Entry 8XEJ (electron microscopy, 3.66 A resolution); this record covers chains B and H of the 4 polymer chains in the assembly.

# Chain B
Molecule: Isoform 2 of Basigin
Organism: Homo sapiens
UniProt: P35613 (BASI_HUMAN), isoform P35613-2; residue numbers follow UniProt; this construct covers 103-269
Amino-acid sequence (176 residues; row label = number of the first residue in the row):
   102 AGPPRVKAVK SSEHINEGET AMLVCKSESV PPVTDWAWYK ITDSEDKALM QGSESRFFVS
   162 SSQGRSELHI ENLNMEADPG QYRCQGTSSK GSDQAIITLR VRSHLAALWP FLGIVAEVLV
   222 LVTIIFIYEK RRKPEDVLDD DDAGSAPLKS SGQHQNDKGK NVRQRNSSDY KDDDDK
Not modelled in the structure: 102, 235-277
Construct notes: expression tag (102, 270-277); engineered mutation Gln-152 (Asn in P35613), Gln-186 (Asn in P35613)
UniProt features mapped onto this chain:
  - natural variant: Leu-206 (L206P: Loss of interaction with P.falciparum RH5)
  - mutagenesis: Asp-144 (D144A: Reduced interaction with KDR/VEGFR2), Gln-182 (Q182A: Reduced interaction with KDR/VEGFR2. Significant loss of interaction with KDR/VEGFR2; when associated with A-184), Arg-184 (R184A: Reduced interaction with KDR/VEGFR2. Significant loss of interaction with KDR/VEGFR2; when associated with A-182), Gln-195 (Q195A: Reduced interaction with KDR/VEGFR2. Complete loss of interaction with KDR/VEGFR2 when associated with A-199), Thr-199 (T199A: Reduced interaction with KDR/VEGFR2. Complete loss of interaction with KDR/VEGFR2; when associated with A-195), Pro-211 (P211A: Loss of interaction with PPIL2)
Disulfide bonds: Cys-126/Cys-185

# Chain H
Molecule: Fab heavy chain
Organism: Oryctolagus cuniculus
Notes: antibody fragment or engineered binder
Amino-acid sequence (217 residues; row label = number of the first residue in the row):
     1 ESVEESGGRL VTPGTPLTLT CTVSGFSLSD YAMNWVRQAP GKGLEWIGII YASGSRYYAS
    61 WAKGRFTISK TSTTVDLKIT SPTTEDTATY FCARYYAGSD IWGPGTLVTV SSASTKGPSV
   121 FPLAPSSKST SGGTAALGCL VKDYFPEPVT VSWNSGALTS GVHTFPAVLQ SSGLYSLSSV
   181 VTVPSSSLGT QTYICNVNHK PSNTKVDKKV EPKSCDK
Not modelled in the structure: 128-132, 215-217
Modified residues: Glu-1 (pyroglutamic acid; PCA)
Disulfide bonds: Cys-21/Cys-92, Cys-139/Cys-195

# How chain B and chain H interact
Contacting residue pairs (11; chain B residue first):
  Gln-152(B) / Ser-53(H)
  Phe-159(B) / Ser-55(H)
  Phe-159(B) / Tyr-57(H)
  Ser-161(B) / Tyr-51(H)
  Ser-163(B) / Asp-30(H)
  Gln-164(B) / Asp-30(H)
  Gln-164(B) / Tyr-31(H)
  Gln-164(B) / Tyr-96(H)  hydrogen bond (backbone-side chain)
  Gly-165(B) / Tyr-96(H)
  Arg-166(B) / Tyr-96(H)
  Glu-168(B) / Tyr-95(H)  hydrogen bond
Other interface residues (no listed pair), chain H (9 interface residues in all): Ala-97

# Summary
8 residues of chain B face 9 of chain H across their interface; the contacts include 2 hydrogen bonds. Among
the polar pairs are Gln-164(B)/Tyr-96(H) and Glu-168(B)/Tyr-95(H). UniProt lists 6 mutagenesis sites on chain
B.
Here chain B is Isoform 2 of Basigin (Homo sapiens) and chain H is Fab heavy chain (Oryctolagus cuniculus).
Entry 8XEJ (Cryo-EM structure of human XKR8-basigin complex in lipid nanodisc) was determined by electron
microscopy.
